5O1L - chain A; structure by X-ray diffraction, 1.48 A resolution.

== Chain A ==
Molecule: Rubber oxygenase
Source organism: Streptomyces sp. (strain K30)
Notes: EC 1.13.-.-
UniProt: Q3L8N0 (LCP_STRK3); numbering as in UniProt (aligned over 1-407)
Sequence (407 residues; numbered 1 to 407; the number before each row is that of its first residue):
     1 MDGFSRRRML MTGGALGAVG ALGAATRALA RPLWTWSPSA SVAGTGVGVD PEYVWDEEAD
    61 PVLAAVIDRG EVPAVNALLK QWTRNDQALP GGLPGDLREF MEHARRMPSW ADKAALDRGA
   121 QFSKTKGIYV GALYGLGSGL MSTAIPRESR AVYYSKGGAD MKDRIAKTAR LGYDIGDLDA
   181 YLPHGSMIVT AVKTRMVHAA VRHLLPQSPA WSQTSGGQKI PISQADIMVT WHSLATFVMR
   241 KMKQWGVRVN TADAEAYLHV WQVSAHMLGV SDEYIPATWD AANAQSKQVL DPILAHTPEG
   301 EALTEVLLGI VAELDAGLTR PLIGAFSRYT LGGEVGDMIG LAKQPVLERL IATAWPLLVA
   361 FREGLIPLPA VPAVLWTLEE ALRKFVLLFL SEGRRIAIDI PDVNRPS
Disordered / not traced: 1-28, 404-407
Metal / ion sites: heme Fe: His198 (together with imidazole)
Ligand contacts: heme (HEM): Arg147, Glu148, Ala151, Val152, Ser155, Gly158, Ala159, Arg164, Lys167, Leu171, Ile175, Thr194, Val197, His198, Val201, Ile222, Asp226, Ile227, Thr230, Trp231, Leu234, Leu268, Ile398
Curated features (UniProtKB/Swiss-Prot):
  - binding site (heme): His198
  - mutagenesis: Met1 (M1A: Impairs clear zone and aldehyde formation), Arg6 (R6A: Impairs clear zone and aldehyde formation), Arg7 (R7A: Does not impair clear zone and aldehyde formation), Met11 (M11A: Does not impair clear zone formation), Arg164 (R164A: Loss of catalytic activity. Still contains a heme group), Thr168 (T168A: 2% of wild-type catalytic activity. Still contains a heme group), Arg195 (R195A: Unstable), His198 (H198A: Loss of catalytic activity. Loss of heme binding), Arg202 (R202A: Unstable), His203 (H203A: No effect on catalytic activity and on heme binding), His232 (H232A: No effect on catalytic activity and on heme binding), His259 (H259A: No effect on catalytic activity and on heme binding), 2 further mutagenesis entries in UniProt
Reported in the primary citation:
  - contacts within the chain: Asp56-Arg195 (salt bridge), Asp60-Arg202 (salt bridge), Glu148-Thr230 (hydrogen bond)
  - heme coordination: His198
  - conformationally variable residues: Lys167, Thr168
  - catalytic residues: Glu148 (proposed by the authors, not directly observed)
  - mutagenesis - E148A, E148H, E148Q, K167A, K167H: decreased catalytic activity
  - mutagenesis - H198A: abolished catalytic activity
  - mutagenesis - R164A: abolished catalytic activity (citing earlier work)
  - mutagenesis - T168A: decreased catalytic activity (citing earlier work)

== Summary ==
Bound to chain A: heme. From UniProt: heme-binding residue His198 and 14 mutagenesis sites. From the paper:
the catalytic residue Glu148; E148A, E148H and E148Q, among others, reduce catalytic activity; 8 substitutions
were tested in all.
Chain A is Rubber oxygenase (Streptomyces sp. (strain K30)); the structure, Structure of Latex Clearing
Protein LCP in the open state with bound imidazole, was determined by X-ray diffraction together with 5O1M
from the same study.
